7NG4 - chains B and E of the 7 polymer chains in the assembly; structure by electron microscopy, 4.40 A resolution (low resolution: residue-level contacts below are approximate; hydrogen-bond / salt-bridge calls are withheld).

== Chain B (and E) ==
Protein: Lon protease homolog, mitochondrial
Organism: Homo sapiens
Notes: EC 3.4.21.53; chain E of this document is another copy of the same molecule, construct and numbering; everything in this record applies to it too
UniProt: P36776 (LONM_HUMAN); numbering as in UniProt (aligned over 115-959)
Chain sequence (853 residues; each row starts with the number of its first residue):
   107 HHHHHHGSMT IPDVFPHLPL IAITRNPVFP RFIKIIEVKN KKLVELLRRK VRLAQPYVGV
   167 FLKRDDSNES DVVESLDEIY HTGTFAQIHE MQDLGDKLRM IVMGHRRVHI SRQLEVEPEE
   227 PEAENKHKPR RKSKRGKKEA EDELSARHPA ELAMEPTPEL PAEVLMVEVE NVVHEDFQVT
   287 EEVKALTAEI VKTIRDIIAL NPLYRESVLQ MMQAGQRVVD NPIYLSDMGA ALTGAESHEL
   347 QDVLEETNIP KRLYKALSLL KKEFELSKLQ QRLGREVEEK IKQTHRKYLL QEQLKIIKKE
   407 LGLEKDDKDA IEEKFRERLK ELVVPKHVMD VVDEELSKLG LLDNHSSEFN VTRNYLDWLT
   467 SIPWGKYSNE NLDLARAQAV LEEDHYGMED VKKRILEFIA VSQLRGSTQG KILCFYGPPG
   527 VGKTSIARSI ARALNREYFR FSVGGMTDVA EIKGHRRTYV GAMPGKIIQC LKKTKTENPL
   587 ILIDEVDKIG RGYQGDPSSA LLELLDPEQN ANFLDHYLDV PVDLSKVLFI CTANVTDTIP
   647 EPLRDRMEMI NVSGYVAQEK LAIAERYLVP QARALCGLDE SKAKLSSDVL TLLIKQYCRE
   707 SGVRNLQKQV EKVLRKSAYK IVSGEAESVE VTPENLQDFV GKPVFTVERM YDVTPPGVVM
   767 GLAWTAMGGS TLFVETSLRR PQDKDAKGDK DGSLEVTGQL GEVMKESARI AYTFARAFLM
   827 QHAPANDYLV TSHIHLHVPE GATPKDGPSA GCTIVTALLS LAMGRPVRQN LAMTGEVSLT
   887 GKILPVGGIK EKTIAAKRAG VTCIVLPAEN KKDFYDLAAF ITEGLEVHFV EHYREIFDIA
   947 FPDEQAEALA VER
Not modelled in the structure: 107-122, 222-271, 949-959
Differences from the reference sequence: expression tag (107-114)
Curated features (UniProtKB/Swiss-Prot):
  - active site: Ser-855, Lys-898
  - binding site (ATP): Gly-523 to Thr-530
  - natural variant: Glu-476 (E476A: In CODASS), Ser-631 (S631Y: In CODASS), Ala-670 (A670V: In CODASS), Arg-672 (R672C: In CODASS), Pro-676 (P676S: In CODASS), Arg-679 (R679H: In CODASS), Arg-721 (R721G: In CODASS), Ala-724 (A724V: In CODASS), Pro-749 (P749S: In CODASS), Gly-767 (G767E: In CODASS), Ile-927 (deletion: In CODASS)
  - mutagenesis: Lys-529 (K529R: Abolishes ATPase activity, and presumably ATP-driven protein unfolding, but does not block access to the proteolytic active site or prevent a substrate from binding to it), Trp-770 (W770A: Has low basal, but normal stimulated ATPase activity, and retains peptidase activity; W770P: Has normal basal, but low stimulated ATPase activity, and abolishes peptidase activity), Ser-855 (S855A: Lacks both ATPase and protease activity, but retains DNA binding activity), Thr-880 (T880V: Enhances the basal, but not the stimulated ATPase activity), Gly-893 (G893A: Has low basal, but normal stimulated ATPase activity, and retains peptidase activity; G893P: Has normal basal, but low stimulated ATPase activity, and abolishes peptidase activity), Gly-894 (G894A/S: Enhances the basal, but not the stimulated ATPase activity, and retains peptidase activity; G894P: Enhances the basal, but not the stimulated ATPase activity, and abolishes peptidase activity)
Bound ions: Mg2+: Thr-530 (together with ATP)
Residues lining bound ligands: ATP (adenosine-5'-triphosphate): His-491, Tyr-492, Pro-524, Pro-525, Gly-526, Val-527, Gly-528, Lys-529, Thr-530, Ser-531, Asn-640, Tyr-661, Ile-669, Tyr-673, Arg-710
What the authors report for this chain:
  - mutagenesis - K529R, E591Q, T803V, E812A, S855A: abolished catalytic activity (proteolytic activity)
  - mutagenesis - S855A: unchanged catalytic activity (ATPase activity)
  - catalytic residues: Thr-803, His-841, His-843, Ser-855
  - catalytic residues: Glu-801, Arg-815, Lys-898 (proposed by the authors, not directly observed)
  - mutagenesis - T803V: decreased catalytic activity on ATPase
  - mutagenesis - H841F, H843F: abolished catalytic activity on proteolytically
  - mutagenesis - E801A: decreased catalytic activity (protease activity)
  - mutagenesis - E801A, E812A: decreased catalytic activity (ATPase activity)
  - mutagenesis - K529R, E591Q: abolished catalytic activity on ATPase

== Chain B / chain E interface ==
Pairs across the interface - 11 pairs, chain B then chain E:
  Arg-131(B) with Gly-321(E)
  Lys-145(B) with Gln-322(E)
  Glu-342(B) with Glu-288(E)
  Gln-376(B) with Glu-295(E)
  Val-383(B) with Tyr-360(E)
  Glu-384(B) with Lys-367(E)
  Ile-387(B) with Glu-371(E)
  Glu-398(B) with Leu-372(E)
  Gln-399(B) with Leu-375(E); Leu-379(E)
  Ile-402(B) with Gln-376(E)
Interface residues without a listed pair, chain B (14 interface residues in all): Thr-130, Glu-175, Gly-380, Leu-395
Interface residues without a listed pair, chain E (13 interface residues in all): Glu-287, Ser-364

== In short ==
The interface between chain B and chain E involves 14 residues on one side and 13 on the other. Ligands of
chain B: ATP. From the paper: catalytic residues Thr-803(B), His-841(B) and His-843(B) among others; K529R,
E591Q and T803V of chain B, among others, abolish catalytic activity (proteolytic activity); 8 substitutions
were tested in all.
Both chains are Lon protease homolog, mitochondrial (Homo sapiens). Entry 7NG4 (P1b-state of wild type human
mitochondrial LONP1 protease with bound endogenous substrate protein and in presence ...) was determined by
electron microscopy (same publication as 7NFY, 7NG5, 7NGC and 7NGF).
